PDB entry 6FXQ | X-ray diffraction, 1.69 A resolution | chains A and C of the 5 polymer chains in the assembly

# Chain A (and C)
Molecule: Putative heme-dependent peroxidase lmo2113
Organism: Listeria monocytogenes serovar 1/2a (strain ATCC BAA-679 / EGD-e)
Notes: EC 1.11.1.-; chain C of this document is another copy of the same molecule, construct and numbering; everything in this record applies to it too
Reference sequence: Q8Y5F1 (Y2113_LISMO); residues 2-251 here = UniProt positions 2-251
Amino-acid sequence (250 residues; each row starts with the number of its first residue):
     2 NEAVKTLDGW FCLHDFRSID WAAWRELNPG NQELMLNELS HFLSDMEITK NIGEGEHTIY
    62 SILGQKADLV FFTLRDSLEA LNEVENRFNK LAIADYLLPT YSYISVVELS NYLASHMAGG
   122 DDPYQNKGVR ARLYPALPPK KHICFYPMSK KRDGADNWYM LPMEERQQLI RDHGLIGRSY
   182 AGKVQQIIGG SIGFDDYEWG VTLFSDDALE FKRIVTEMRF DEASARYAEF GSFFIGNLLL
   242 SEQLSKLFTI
Not modelled in the structure: 2-3 (chain C: 2, 114-125)
UniProt features mapped onto this chain:
  - active site: Tyr147
  - binding site (Fe-coproporphyrin III): Arg133, Tyr147 to Lys151, His174, Gln187, Ser225
  - mutagenesis: Tyr147 (Y147A/H: Loss of activity), Met149 (M149A: Slight decrease in activity), Gln187 (Q187A: Alters Fe-coproporphyrin III binding. Does not affect kcat, but the reaction is less efficient and a higher excess of hydrogen peroxide is needed)
Ion coordination: Na+ site 1: Ile63, Gly65, Ala68 (shared with 1 residue of chain B); Na+ site 2: Glu86 (shared with Ile63(C), Gly65(C), Ala68(C) of chain C); fe-coproporphyrin iii Fe near His174 (its only coordinating residue here); harderoheme (III) Fe near His174 (its only coordinating residue here)
Residues lining bound ligands: fe-coproporphyrin iii / harderoheme (III): Glu109, Leu110, Ser111, Tyr113, Leu114, Arg133, Tyr147, Met149, Lys151, Trp159, Ile171, His174, Gly175, Gly178, Arg179, Ala182, Val185, Gln187, Ile189, Trp200, Val202, Leu204, Ile215, Val216, Met219, Ser225, Phe231
Reported in the primary citation:
  - binding site for harderoheme (III) Fe: Tyr113, Lys151, Ser225
  - binding site for fe-coproporphyrin iii Fe: Tyr113, Lys151, Ser225
  - catalytic residues: Tyr147
  - binding site for harderoheme (III) Fe: Tyr147 (from molecular simulation)
  - mutagenesis - Y113A/K151A, Y147A, Y147A/R220A/S225A, Y147H: abolished catalytic activity
  - mutagenesis - Y113A, R133A, M149A, M149A/Q187A, R179A, Q187A: unchanged catalytic activity
  - mutagenesis - K151A: decreased catalytic activity

# Chain A / chain C interface
Contacting residue pairs (80; chain A residue first):
  Ala4(A) - Phe221(C)  hydrophobic
  Val5(A) - Thr217(C)
  Val5(A) - Phe221(C)
  Thr7(A) - Lys213(C)  hydrogen bond
  Asp9(A) - Leu210(C)
  Asp9(A) - Lys213(C)  salt bridge
  Phe12(A) - Leu210(C)  hydrophobic
  Asp16(A) - Gln66(C)  hydrogen bond
  Phe17(A) - Gln66(C)  hydrogen bond (backbone-side chain)
  Arg18(A) - Gln66(C)
  Leu79(A) - Leu64(C)  hydrophobic
  Leu79(A) - Ala209(C)  hydrophobic
  Leu79(A) - Ile236(C)  hydrophobic
  Leu79(A) - Asn238(C)  hydrogen bond (backbone-side chain)
  Glu80(A) - Lys142(C)  salt bridge
  Glu80(A) - His143(C)  salt bridge
  Glu80(A) - Asn238(C)
  Leu82(A) - Leu64(C)  hydrophobic
  Asn83(A) - Ser62(C)  hydrogen bond
  Asn83(A) - Leu64(C)
  Asn83(A) - Asn238(C)  hydrogen bond
  Glu84(A) - Lys247(C)  salt bridge
  Glu86(A) - Ile63(C)
  Glu86(A) - Leu64(C)
  Glu86(A) - Gly65(C)  hydrogen bond (side chain-backbone)
  Asn87(A) - Trp22(C)
  Asn87(A) - Leu248(C)
  Asn90(A) - Trp22(C)
  Asn90(A) - Arg26(C)  hydrogen bond (backbone-side chain)
  Lys91(A) - Trp22(C)
  Lys91(A) - Arg26(C)  hydrogen bond (backbone-side chain)
  Lys91(A) - Lys247(C)  hydrogen bond (side chain-backbone)
  Lys91(A) - Leu248(C)  hydrogen bond (side chain-backbone)
  Lys91(A) - Thr250(C)  hydrogen bond (side chain-backbone)
  Lys91(A) - Ile251(C)
  Leu92(A) - Arg26(C)  hydrogen bond (backbone-side chain)
  Ala93(A) - Arg26(C)
  Asp96(A) - Trp22(C)
  Asp96(A) - Ala23(C)
  Asp96(A) - Arg26(C)  salt bridge
  Pro100(A) - Gln66(C)
  Thr101(A) - Gln66(C)  hydrogen bond (backbone-side chain)
  Tyr102(A) - Gln66(C)  hydrogen bond (backbone-side chain)
  Ser103(A) - Gly65(C)
  Ser103(A) - Gln66(C)  hydrogen bond (side chain-backbone)
  Ile105(A) - Leu64(C)  hydrophobic
  Ile105(A) - Gly65(C)
  Ile105(A) - Ile236(C)  hydrophobic
  Val107(A) - Lys213(C)
  Glu109(A) - Lys213(C)  salt bridge
  Tyr113(A) - Phe221(C)
  Arg153(A) - Lys152(C)  hydrogen bond (backbone-side chain)
  Arg153(A) - Ser225(C)  hydrogen bond (side chain-backbone)
  Arg153(A) - Ala226(C)  hydrogen bond (side chain-backbone)
  Arg153(A) - Ala229(C)  hydrogen bond (side chain-backbone)
  Arg153(A) - Phe231(C)
  Gly155(A) - Asp157(C)
  Asn158(A) - Ala226(C)  hydrogen bond (side chain-backbone)
  Tyr160(A) - Arg220(C)
  Tyr160(A) - Phe221(C)  hydrophobic
  Tyr160(A) - Ala226(C)  hydrophobic
  Met161(A) - Glu223(C)
  Met161(A) - Ala226(C)  hydrophobic
  Met161(A) - Arg227(C)
  Arg167(A) - Phe221(C)
  Gly191(A) - Lys213(C)
  Ile193(A) - Lys213(C)
  Ile193(A) - Val216(C)  hydrophobic
  Ile193(A) - Thr217(C)
  Gly194(A) - Cys145(C)  hydrogen bond (backbone-side chain)
  Gly194(A) - Phe234(C)
  Gly194(A) - Ile236(C)
  Phe195(A) - Ala209(C)
  Phe195(A) - Ile236(C)  hydrophobic
  Asp196(A) - Lys67(C)  salt bridge
  Asp196(A) - Phe234(C)
  Asp197(A) - Lys67(C)  salt bridge
  Asp197(A) - Ser233(C)  hydrogen bond
  Asp197(A) - Phe234(C)  hydrogen bond (side chain-backbone)
  Glu199(A) - Arg220(C)  salt bridge
Other interface residues (no listed pair), chain A (44 interface residues in all): Leu14, Trp159, Ser192
Other interface residues (no listed pair), chain C (39 interface residues in all): Asp69, Phe212, Glu218, Phe249

# Summary
44 residues of chain A and 39 residues of chain C are in contact; the contacts include 24 hydrogen bonds and 9
salt bridges. Polar contacts include Asp9(A)-Lys213(C), Glu80(A)-Lys142(C) and Glu80(A)-His143(C). From the
paper: the catalytic residue Tyr147(A); Y113A/K151A, Y147A and Y147A/R220A/S225A of chain A, among others,
abolish catalytic activity; 11 substitutions were tested in all.
Both chains are Putative heme-dependent peroxidase lmo2113 (Listeria monocytogenes serovar 1/2a (strain ATCC
BAA-679 / EGD-e)). Entry 6FXQ (Structure of coproheme decarboxylase from Listeria monocytogenes during
turnover) was determined by X-ray diffraction, deposited together with 6FXJ.
